PDB entry 2BVP | X-ray diffraction, 1.35 A resolution | chains A and C of the 3 polymer chains in the assembly

Chain A:
Protein: HLA class I histocompatibility antigen, B-57 alpha chain
Source organism: Homo sapiens
UniProtKB: P18465 (1B57_HUMAN); residues 1-276 here correspond to UniProt positions 25-300 (UniProt number = residue number + 24)
Amino-acid sequence (276 residues; row label = number of the first residue in the row):
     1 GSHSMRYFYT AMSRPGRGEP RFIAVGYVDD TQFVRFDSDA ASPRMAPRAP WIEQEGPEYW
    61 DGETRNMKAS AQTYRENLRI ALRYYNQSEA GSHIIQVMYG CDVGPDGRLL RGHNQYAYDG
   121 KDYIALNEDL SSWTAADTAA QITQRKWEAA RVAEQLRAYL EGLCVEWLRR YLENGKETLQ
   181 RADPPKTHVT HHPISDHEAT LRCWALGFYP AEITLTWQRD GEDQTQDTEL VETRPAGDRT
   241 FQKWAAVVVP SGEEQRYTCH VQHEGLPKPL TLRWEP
Disordered / not traced: 275-276
Disulfides: C101-C164, C203-C259
Sequence notes: conflict N114 (Asp138 in P18465), Y116 (Ser140 in P18465)

Chain C:
Protein: HIV-P24
Amino-acid sequence (9 residues; row label = number of the first residue in the row):
     1 ISPRTLDAW

How chain A and chain C interact:
Residue-residue contacts (41; chain A residue first):
  M5(A) - I1(C)
  Y7(A) - I1(C)  hydrogen bond (side chain-backbone)
  Y7(A) - S2(C)  hydrogen bond (side chain-backbone)
  Y9(A) - S2(C)
  Y9(A) - P3(C)
  G62(A) - R4(C)  hydrogen bond (backbone-side chain)
  E63(A) - I1(C)
  E63(A) - S2(C)  hydrogen bond
  E63(A) - R4(C)  salt bridge
  N66(A) - S2(C)  hydrogen bond
  N66(A) - P3(C)  hydrogen bond (side chain-backbone)
  N66(A) - R4(C)
  M67(A) - S2(C)
  A69(A) - L6(C)
  S70(A) - L6(C)
  T73(A) - L6(C)
  T73(A) - D7(C)
  N77(A) - D7(C)  hydrogen bond (side chain-backbone)
  N77(A) - A8(C)
  N77(A) - W9(C)  hydrogen bond (side chain-backbone)
  I80(A) - W9(C)
  Y84(A) - W9(C)  hydrogen bond (side chain-backbone)
  I95(A) - W9(C)  hydrophobic
  Y99(A) - P3(C)
  Y99(A) - T5(C)  hydrogen bond
  Y116(A) - W9(C)
  A117(A) - W9(C)
  Y123(A) - W9(C)  hydrophobic
  T143(A) - W9(C)  hydrogen bond (side chain-backbone)
  K146(A) - W9(C)
  W147(A) - D7(C)
  W147(A) - A8(C)  hydrogen bond (side chain-backbone)
  W147(A) - W9(C)
  V152(A) - D7(C)
  Q155(A) - T5(C)
  Q155(A) - D7(C)
  L156(A) - T5(C)
  Y159(A) - I1(C)  hydrogen bond (side chain-backbone)
  Y159(A) - P3(C)
  W167(A) - I1(C)
  Y171(A) - I1(C)  hydrogen bond (side chain-backbone)
Also at the interface, not in a pair above, chain A (33 interface residues in all): M45, Y59, Y74, A81, Y118, L163

In short:
33 residues of chain A face 9 of chain C across their interface, with 14 hydrogen bonds and 1 salt bridge.
Polar pairs include E63(A)-R4(C), Y7(A)-I1(C) and Y7(A)-S2(C).
Chain A is HLA class I histocompatibility antigen, B-57 alpha chain (Homo sapiens) and chain C is HIV-P24; the
structure, Structures of Three HIV-1 HLA-B5703-Peptide Complexes and Identification of Related HLAs
Potentially Associated with Long-Term Non-Progression, was determined by X-ray diffraction together with 2BVO
and 2BVQ from the same study.
